4ZXC - chains A and X of the 4 polymer chains in the assembly; structure by X-ray diffraction, 3.05 A resolution.

Chain A:
Protein: Hydroquinone dioxygenase small subunit
Organism: Pseudomonas sp. (strain WBC-3)
Reference sequence: C1I210 (C1I210_PSEWB); residues 1-164 here = UniProt positions 1-164
Sequence (168 residues; numbered -3 to 164; the number before each row is that of its first residue; numbers below 1 keep their minus sign (Gly-3 is residue -3)):
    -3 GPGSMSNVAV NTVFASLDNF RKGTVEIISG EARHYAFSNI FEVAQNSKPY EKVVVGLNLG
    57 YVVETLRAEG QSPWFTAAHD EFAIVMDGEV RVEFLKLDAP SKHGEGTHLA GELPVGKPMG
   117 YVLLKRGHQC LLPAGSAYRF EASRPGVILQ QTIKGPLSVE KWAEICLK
Disordered / not traced: -3 to 1
Construct notes: expression tag (-3 to 0)

Chain X:
Protein: Hydroquinone dioxygenase large subunit
Organism: Pseudomonas sp. (strain WBC-3)
Reference sequence: C1I209 (C1I209_PSEWB); residue numbers follow UniProt; this construct covers 1-339
Sequence (339 residues; row label = number of the first residue in the row):
     1 MAMLESAVDS AAFADDDVQA SPPHAVTGYR SFQLGAFELS RDEYFARITW PAKGETRSHL
    61 IPADIFLRAM MRDVAWGFFY GWVNFDHVIG TRNYYGKVDL YAGTFNGTLK AAGVNYTENF
   121 ETPLIMATFK AILRDWTNAT FDPFAAPEET GSAFGRKNGE NLECIERFRI ATKRMPGLQD
   181 DSPLRNDLPV NRQFADVSQD EPEVHAAEGF EGELHAFSLF KYLSRSDVTW NPSVTSVCKA
   241 SLFCPTTEEF ILPVFHGNDR VEWFIQMSDE IVWDVGDKDD GNPRARITMR AGDVCAMPAD
   301 IRHQGYSTKR SMLMVWENAT PNLPHLYESG ELKPYPIEF
Disordered / not traced: 1-15

Interface between chain A and chain X:
Residue-residue contacts (11):
  Asn3(A) with Val26(X); Arg156(X), hydrogen bond (backbone-side chain)
  Val4(A) with Arg156(X)
  Ala5(A) with Arg156(X), hydrogen bond (backbone-side chain)
  Glu22(A) with Glu55(X); Thr56(X); Arg57(X), salt bridge
  Ile23(A) with Arg57(X), hydrogen bond (backbone-side chain)
  Ile24(A) with Lys53(X), hydrogen bond (backbone-side chain); Arg57(X); Val114(X), hydrophobic
Other interface residues (no listed pair), chain X (8 interface residues in all): Ala25

Overview:
The interface between chain A and chain X involves 6 residues on one side and 8 on the other, with 4 hydrogen
bonds and 1 salt bridge. Among the polar pairs are Glu22(A)-Arg57(X), Asn3(A)-Arg156(X) and Ala5(A)-Arg156(X).
Here chain A is Hydroquinone dioxygenase small subunit and chain X is Hydroquinone dioxygenase large subunit,
both from Pseudomonas sp. (strain WBC-3). Entry 4ZXC (Crystal Structure of hydroquinone 1,2-dioxygenase PnpCD
in complex with Fe3+) was determined by X-ray diffraction (same publication as 4ZXA and 4ZXD).
